PDB entry 2ERW | X-ray diffraction, 1.40 A resolution | chain A

# Chain A
Name: serine protease inhibitor infestin
Organism: Triatoma infestans
UniProt: Q95P16 (Q95P16_TRIIF); residues 1-56 here correspond to UniProt positions 167-222 (UniProt number = residue number + 166)
Amino-acid sequence (56 residues; row label = number of the first residue in the row):
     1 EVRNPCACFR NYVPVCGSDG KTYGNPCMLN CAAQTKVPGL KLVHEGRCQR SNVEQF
Not modelled in the structure: 1-3
Disulfide bonds: C6-C31, C8-C27, C16-C48

# Summary
Chain A is serine protease inhibitor infestin (Triatoma infestans); the structure, Crystal Structure of
Infestin 4, a factor XIIa inhibitor, was determined by X-ray diffraction together with 2F3C from the same
study.
